7Z0D - chain A; structure by X-ray diffraction, 1.20 A resolution.

== Chain A ==
Protein: Bacteriorhodopsin
Organism: Halobacterium salinarum
Reference sequence: P02945 (BACR_HALSA); residues 1-248 here correspond to UniProt positions 14-261 (UniProt number = residue number + 13)
Chain sequence (248 residues; row label = number of the first residue in the row):
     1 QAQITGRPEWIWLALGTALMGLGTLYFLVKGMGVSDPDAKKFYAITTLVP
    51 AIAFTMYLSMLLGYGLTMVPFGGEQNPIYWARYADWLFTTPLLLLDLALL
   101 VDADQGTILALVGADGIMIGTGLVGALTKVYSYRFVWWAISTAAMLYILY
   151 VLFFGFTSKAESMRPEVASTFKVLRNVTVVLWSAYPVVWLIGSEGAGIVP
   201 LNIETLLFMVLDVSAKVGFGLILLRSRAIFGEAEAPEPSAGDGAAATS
Not modelled in the structure: 1-4, 235-248
Modified residues: Lys216 (n~6~-[(2Z,4E,6E,8E)-3,7-dimethyl-9-(2,6,6-trimethylcyclohex-1-en-1-yl)nona-2,4,6,8-tetraenyl]lysine; LYR)
Residues lining bound ligands:
  - eicosane (LFA), molecule 1: Trp10, Ile11, Ala14, Leu15, Ala18
  - eicosane (LFA), molecule 2: Ala14, Thr17, Ala18, Gly21, Leu22, Leu25, Phe54, Leu61
  - eicosane (LFA), molecule 3: Leu19, Met209, Val210, Val213, Ser214
  - eicosane (LFA), molecule 4: Leu25, Tyr26, Val29
  - eicosane (LFA), molecule 5: Leu48, Ile52, Thr55, Met56, Phe88, Leu92
  - eicosane (LFA), molecule 6: Phe54, Leu58, Leu62
  - eicosane (LFA), molecule 7: Thr67, Trp80, Ala84, Leu87, Phe88, Leu123, Leu127
  - eicosane (LFA), molecule 8: Leu87, Phe88, Pro91, Leu92, Leu95, Val112
  - eicosane (LFA), molecule 9: Ser132, Phe135, Val136, Ala139
  - eicosane (LFA), molecule 10: Trp138, Thr142, Met145, Leu146, Leu149, Val179, Ser183, Pro186, Val187, Leu190
  - eicosane (LFA), molecule 11: Ala139, Thr142, Ala143, Leu146
  - eicosane (LFA), molecule 12: Ala143, Leu146, Tyr147, Tyr150
  - eicosane (LFA), molecule 13: Leu146, Leu149, Tyr150, Phe153, Phe154
  - eicosane (LFA), molecule 14: Lys172, Val173, Asn176, Val177, Val180
  - eicosane (LFA), molecule 15: Lys172, Asn176, Val180
  - eicosane (LFA), molecule 16: Val179, Val180, Ser183
  - eicosane (LFA), molecule 17: Val180, Ser183, Ala184, Val187
  - eicosane (LFA), molecule 18: Ile191, Ile198, Val199
  - eicosane (LFA), molecule 19: Ile198, Val199, Pro200, Ile203, Leu207
Curated features (UniProtKB/Swiss-Prot):
  - site: Asp85 (Primary proton acceptor)
  - modified residue: Gln1 (Pyrrolidone carboxylic acid)
From the paper describing this entry:
  - contacts within the chain: Asp85-Asp212 (water-mediated contact), Asp85-Thr89 (hydrogen bond), Glu194-Glu204 (hydrogen bond), Trp86-Asp212
  - conformationally variable residues (side-chain flip): Arg82, Tyr83, Asp85, Leu93

== In short ==
Ligands of chain A: 19 copies of eicosane. The paper reports conformational variability at Arg82, Tyr83 and
Asp85 among others; contacts within the chain involving Asp85, Asp212 and Thr89 among others.
Chain A is Bacteriorhodopsin (Halobacterium salinarum); the structure, Crystal structure of the L state of
bacteriorhodopsin at 1.20 Angstrom resolution, was determined by X-ray diffraction together with 7Z0C, 7Z0E,
7Z09 and 7Z0A from the same study.
